Entry 9MZU (electron microscopy, 2.40 A resolution); this record covers chains B and D of the 6 polymer chains in the assembly.

# Chain B (and D)
Name: Gliding motility protein GldN
Organism: Porphyromonas gingivalis
Notes: chain D of this document is another copy of the same molecule, construct and numbering; everything in this record applies to it too
UniProt: Q7MXB4 (Q7MXB4_PORGI); residues -1 to 359 here correspond to UniProt positions 1-361 (UniProt number = residue number + 2)
Sequence (361 residues; each row starts with the number of its first residue; numbers below 1 keep their minus sign (Met-1 is residue -1)):
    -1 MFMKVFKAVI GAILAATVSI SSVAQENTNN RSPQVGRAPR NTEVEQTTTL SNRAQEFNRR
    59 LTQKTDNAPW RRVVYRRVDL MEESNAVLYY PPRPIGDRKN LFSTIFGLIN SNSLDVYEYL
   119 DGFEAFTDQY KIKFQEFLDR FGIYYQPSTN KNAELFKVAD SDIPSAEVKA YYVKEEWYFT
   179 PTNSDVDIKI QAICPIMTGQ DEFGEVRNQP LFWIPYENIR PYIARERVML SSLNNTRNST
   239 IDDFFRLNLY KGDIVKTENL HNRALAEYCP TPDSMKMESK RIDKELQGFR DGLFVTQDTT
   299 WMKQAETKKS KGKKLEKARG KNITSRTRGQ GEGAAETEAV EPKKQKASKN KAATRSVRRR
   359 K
Disordered / not traced: -1 to 46, 300-359
Covalent attachments: alpha-D-mannopyranose (MAN) linked to Ser272

# How chain B and chain D interact
Residue-residue contacts - 32 pairs, chain B then chain D:
  Ala66(B) - Thr234(D)
  Pro67(B) - Asn232(D)  hydrogen bond (backbone-side chain)
  Pro67(B) - Thr234(D)
  Trp68(B) - Leu231(D)  hydrogen bond (side chain-backbone)
  Trp68(B) - Asn232(D)
  Trp68(B) - Thr234(D)
  Arg69(B) - Leu231(D)
  Arg69(B) - Asn232(D)  hydrogen bond (backbone-side chain)
  Arg69(B) - Asn233(D)  hydrogen bond (backbone-backbone)
  Arg69(B) - Thr234(D)  hydrogen bond (backbone-side chain)
  Arg70(B) - Ser230(D)
  Arg70(B) - Leu231(D)
  Arg70(B) - Asn233(D)
  Val71(B) - Asn233(D)  hydrogen bond (backbone-side chain)
  Phe121(B) - Ile93(D)  hydrophobic
  Glu122(B) - Ile93(D)
  Glu256(B) - Tyr88(D)
  Glu256(B) - Met227(D)
  Glu256(B) - Ser230(D)
  Glu256(B) - Asn233(D)  hydrogen bond (backbone-side chain)
  Asn257(B) - Tyr88(D)
  Asn257(B) - Met227(D)
  Asn257(B) - Ser230(D)
  Leu258(B) - Ala84(D)  hydrophobic
  Leu258(B) - Tyr88(D)
  Leu258(B) - Met227(D)
  Leu258(B) - Ser230(D)  hydrogen bond (backbone-side chain)
  His259(B) - Leu78(D)  hydrogen bond (side chain-backbone)
  His259(B) - Met79(D)
  His259(B) - Ala84(D)
  Asn260(B) - Pro90(D)
  Glu283(B) - Leu231(D)
Interface residues without a listed pair, chain D (20 interface residues in all): Glu80, Glu81, Ser82, Val85, Tyr87, Arg96, Leu228, Ser229

# Summary
The interface between chain B and chain D involves 14 residues on one side and 20 on the other, with 9
hydrogen bonds. Among the polar pairs are Pro67(B)-Asn232(D), Trp68(B)-Leu231(D) and Arg69(B)-Asn232(D).
Alpha-D-mannopyranose is covalently linked to Ser272(B).
Chain B and chain D are both Gliding motility protein GldN (Porphyromonas gingivalis); the structure,
Structure of PorKN from Porphyromonas gingivalis, was determined by electron microscopy.
